PDB entry 1W4Y | X-ray diffraction, 1.60 A resolution | chain A

Chain A:
Name: Horseradish peroxidase C1A
Organism: Armoracia rusticana
Notes: EC 1.11.1.7
UniProt: P00433 (PERA_ARMRU); residues 1-323 here correspond to UniProt positions 31-353 (UniProt number = residue number + 30)
Amino-acid sequence (323 residues; each row starts with the number of its first residue):
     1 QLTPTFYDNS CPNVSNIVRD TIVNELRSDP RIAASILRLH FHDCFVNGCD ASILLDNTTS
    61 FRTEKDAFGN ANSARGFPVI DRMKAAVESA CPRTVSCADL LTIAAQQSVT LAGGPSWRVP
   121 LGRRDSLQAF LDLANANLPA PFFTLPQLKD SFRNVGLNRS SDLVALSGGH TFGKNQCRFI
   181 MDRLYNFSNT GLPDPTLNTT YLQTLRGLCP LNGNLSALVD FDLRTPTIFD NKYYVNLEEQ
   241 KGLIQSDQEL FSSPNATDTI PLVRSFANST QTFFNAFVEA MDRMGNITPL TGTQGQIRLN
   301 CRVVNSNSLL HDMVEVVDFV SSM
Unresolved in the structure: 307-323
Disulfides: Cys11-Cys91, Cys44-Cys49, Cys97-Cys301, Cys177-Cys209
Bound ions: Ca2+ site 1: Asp43, Val46, Gly48, Asp50, Ser52; heme Fe near His170 (its only coordinating residue here); Ca2+ site 2: Thr171, Asp222, Thr225, Ile228, Asp230
Small-molecule neighbours: carbon monoxide / heme: Arg31, Ala34, Ser35, Leu37, Arg38, Phe41, His42, Asn72, Ser73, Arg75, Pro139, Ala140, Pro141, Leu148, Phe152, Leu163, Leu166, Ser167, Gly169, His170, Phe172, Gly173, Lys174, Asn175, Gln176, Phe179, Phe221, Ile244, Ser246, Phe277, Met281
Swiss-Prot annotation at these positions:
  - active site: His42 (Proton acceptor)
  - binding site (Ca(2+)): Asp43, Val46, Gly48, Asp50, Ser52, Glu64, Thr171, Asp222, Thr225, Asp230
  - binding site (substrate): Pro139
  - binding site (heme b): His170
  - site: Arg38 (Transition state stabilizer)
  - modified residue: Gln1 (Pyrrolidone carboxylic acid)
  - glycosylation (N-linked (GlcNAc...) asparagine): Asn13, Asn57, Asn158, Asn186, Asn198, Asn214, Asn255, Asn268

Summary:
Bound to chain A: carbon monoxide / heme. The Ca2+ site 1 is built by Asp43, Val46, Gly48, Asp50 and Ser52.
From UniProt: active-site residue His42, 10 Ca2+-binding residues, substrate-binding residue Pro139 and heme
b-binding residue His170.
Chain A is Horseradish peroxidase C1A (Armoracia rusticana); the structure, Ferrous horseradish peroxidase C1A
in complex with carbon monoxide, was determined by X-ray diffraction (same publication as 1W4W).
